5VMU - chains A and E of the 3 polymer chains in the assembly; structure by X-ray diffraction, 2.35 A resolution.

[Chain A]
Protein: Transcriptional regulator Kaiso
Organism: Homo sapiens
Reference sequence: Q86T24 (KAISO_HUMAN); residue numbers follow UniProt; this construct covers 471-604
Amino-acid sequence (134 residues; row label = number of the first residue in the row):
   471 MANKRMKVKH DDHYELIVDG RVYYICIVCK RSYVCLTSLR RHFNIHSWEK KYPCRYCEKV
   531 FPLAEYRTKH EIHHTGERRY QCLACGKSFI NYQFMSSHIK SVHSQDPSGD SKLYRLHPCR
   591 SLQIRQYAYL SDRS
Unresolved in the structure: 471-480, 602-604
Ion coordination: Zn2+ site 1: Cys496, Cys499, His512, His516; Zn2+ site 2: Cys524, Cys527, His540, His544; Zn2+ site 3: Cys552, Cys555, His568, His573
Swiss-Prot annotation at these positions:
  - zinc finger: Tyr494 to His516 (C2H2-type 1), Tyr522 to His544 (C2H2-type 2), Tyr550 to His573 (C2H2-type 3)
  - motif: Met471 to His480 (Nuclear localization signal)
  - cross-link (Glycyl lysine isopeptide (Lys-Gly)): Lys474 (interchain with G-Cter in SUMO2), Lys479 (interchain with G-Cter in SUMO2), Lys539 (interchain with G-Cter in SUMO2), Lys570 (interchain with G-Cter in SUMO2), Lys582 (interchain with G-Cter in SUMO2)
  - mutagenesis: Cys552 (C552R: Abrogates both sequence-specific and methylation-dependent DNA-binding)
What the authors report for this chain:
  - binding site for the 18-nt DNA strand: Thr507, Ser508, Arg511, Leu533, Glu535
  - binding site for the 18-nt DNA strand (chain E): Arg511, Glu535
  - specificity-determining residues: Arg511, Leu533, Glu535
  - mutagenesis - E535Q (30-fold): decreased binding to MeKBS
  - mutagenesis - E535A: decreased binding to CG2
  - contacts within the chain: Arg511-Glu535 (water-mediated contact)
  - mutagenesis - E535A (2.8-3.1 kcal/mol): decreased binding to double and semimethylated DNA
  - mutagenesis - E535A (150-fold), E535Q (37-fold): decreased binding to MeCG2
  - mutagenesis - E535A, E535Q (3.5-fold): decreased binding to unmethylated CG2 motif

[Chain E]
Molecule: 18-nt DNA strand
Sequence (18 nucleotides; numbered 19 to 36; the number before each row is that of its first residue):
    19 CGTTATTCGC GGGAAGCA
Modified / non-standard residues: 5CM (5-methyl-2'-deoxy-cytidine-5'-monophosphate) at position 26; 5CM (5-methyl-2'-deoxy-cytidine-5'-monophosphate) at position 28

[How chain A and chain E interact]
Contacting residue pairs (31; chain A residue first):
  Thr507(A) with DT25(E), base contact; 5CM_26(E), base contact
  Arg511(A) with 5CM_26(E), base contact; DG27(E), hydrogen bond to the base; 5CM_28(E), base contact
  Lys520(A) with DT25(E), salt bridge to the phosphate
  Tyr522(A) with 5CM_26(E), hydrogen bond to the phosphate
  Ala534(A) with 5CM_26(E), phosphate contact; DG27(E), phosphate contact
  Glu535(A) with DG27(E), phosphate contact; 5CM_28(E), hydrogen bond to the base
  Thr538(A) with DG27(E), hydrogen bond to the phosphate
  Arg549(A) with 5CM_28(E), salt bridge to the phosphate
  Tyr550(A) with DG29(E), hydrogen bond to the phosphate
  Tyr562(A) with DG29(E), sugar contact; DG30(E), hydrogen bond to the phosphate
  Gln563(A) with DG30(E), base contact; DG31(E), hydrogen bond to the base
  Pro577(A) with DG30(E), phosphate contact
  Ser578(A) with DG30(E), phosphate contact; DG31(E), phosphate contact
  Gly579(A) with DG30(E), hydrogen bond to the phosphate
  Tyr584(A) with DG29(E), hydrogen bond to the phosphate
  Leu586(A) with 5CM_28(E), sugar contact; DG29(E), phosphate contact
  Arg595(A) with DT25(E), hydrogen bond to the base; 5CM_26(E), hydrogen bond to the sugar; DG27(E), hydrogen bond to the sugar
  Tyr597(A) with DG27(E), hydrogen bond to the base
  Tyr599(A) with 5CM_28(E), sugar contact
  Leu600(A) with 5CM_28(E), phosphate contact
Other interface residues (no listed pair), chain A (22 interface residues in all): Lys539, Ile594

[Summary]
Chain A and chain E form an interface of 22 and 7 residues respectively; the contacts include 13 hydrogen
bonds and 2 salt bridges. Polar pairs include Arg511(A)-DG27(E), Glu535(A)-5CM_28(E) and Gln563(A)-DG31(E).
From the paper: a binding site for the 18-nt DNA strand at Thr507(A), Ser508(A) and Arg511(A) among others;
E535A and E535Q of chain A reduce binding to MeCG2.
Here chain A is Transcriptional regulator Kaiso (Homo sapiens) and chain E is an 18-nt DNA strand. Entry 5VMU
(Kaiso (ZBTB33) zinc finger DNA binding domain in complex with a double CpG-methylated DNA resembling the ...)
was determined by X-ray diffraction, deposited together with 5VMV, 5VMW, 5VMX, 5VMY and 5VMZ.
